PDB entry 1T5H | X-ray diffraction, 2.00 A resolution | chain X

Chain X:
Protein: 4-chlorobenzoyl CoA ligase
Source organism: Alcaligenes sp. AL3007
Notes: EC 6.2.1.33; engineered mutation(s): SeMet1, SeMet7, SeMet102, SeMet185, SeMet203, SeMet284, SeMet310, SeMet315, SeMet324, SeMet404
UniProt: Q8GN86 (Q8GN86_9BURK); aligned to UniProt positions 1-504 over residues 1-504 (the alignment contains insertions or deletions, so no single offset holds)
Chain sequence (504 residues; each row starts with the number of its first residue):
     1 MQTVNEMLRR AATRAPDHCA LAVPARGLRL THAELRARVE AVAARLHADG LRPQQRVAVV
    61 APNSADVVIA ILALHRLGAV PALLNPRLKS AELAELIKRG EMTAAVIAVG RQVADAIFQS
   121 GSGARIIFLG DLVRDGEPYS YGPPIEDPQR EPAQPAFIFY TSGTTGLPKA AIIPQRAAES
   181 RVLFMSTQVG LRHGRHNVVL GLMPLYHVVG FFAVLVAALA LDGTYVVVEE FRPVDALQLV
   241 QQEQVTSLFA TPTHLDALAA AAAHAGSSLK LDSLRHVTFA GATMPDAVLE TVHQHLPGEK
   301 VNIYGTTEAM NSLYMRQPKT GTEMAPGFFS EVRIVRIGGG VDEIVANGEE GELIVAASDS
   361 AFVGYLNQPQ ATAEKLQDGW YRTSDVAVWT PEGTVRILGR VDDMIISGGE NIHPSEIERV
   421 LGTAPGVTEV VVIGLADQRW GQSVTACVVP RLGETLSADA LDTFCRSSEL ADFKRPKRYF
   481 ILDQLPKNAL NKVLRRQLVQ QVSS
Unresolved in the structure: 110-111, 163-165, 504
Sequence notes: modified residue (1, 7, 102, 185, 203, 284, 310, 315, 324, 404)
Modified / non-standard residues: Mse1, Mse7, Mse102, Mse185, Mse203, Mse284, Mse310, Mse315, Mse324, Mse404 (selenomethionine; parent Met)
Metal / ion sites: Ca2+: D472, D483, Q484
From the paper describing this entry:
  - Ca2+ coordination: D472, D483, Q484

Summary:
D472, D483 and Q484 form the Ca2+ site. The paper reports Ca2+ coordination by D472, D483 and Q484.
Chain X is 4-chlorobenzoyl CoA ligase (Alcaligenes sp. AL3007); the structure, 4-Chlorobenzoyl-CoA
Ligase/Synthetase unliganded, selenomethionine, was determined by X-ray diffraction together with 1T5D from
the same study.
